PDB entry 1MTJ | X-ray diffraction, 1.70 A resolution | chain A

== Chain A ==
Molecule: Myoglobin
Organism: Physeter catodon
Notes: engineered mutation(s): INITIATOR MET, PHE 46 REPLACED BY VAL AND ASP 122 REPLACED BY ASN (INS(MET 0), F46V, D122N)
UniProtKB: P02185 (MYG_PHYCA); residues 1-153 here = UniProt positions 1-153
Amino-acid sequence (154 residues; each row starts with the number of its first residue; numbering starts at 0):
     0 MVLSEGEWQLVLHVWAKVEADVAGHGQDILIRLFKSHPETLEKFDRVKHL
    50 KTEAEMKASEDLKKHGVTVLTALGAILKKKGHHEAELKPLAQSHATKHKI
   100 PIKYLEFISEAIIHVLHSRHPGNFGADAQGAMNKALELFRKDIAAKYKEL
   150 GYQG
Sequence notes: conflict Val46 (Phe in P02185), Asn122 (Asp in P02185)
Bound ions: heme Fe near His93 (its only coordinating residue here)
Residues lining bound ligands: heme (HEM): Leu32, Thr39, Lys42, Phe43, Arg45, His64, Thr67, Val68, Ala71, Leu72, Leu89, Ser92, His93, His97, Ile99, Tyr103, Leu104, Ile107, Phe138

== In short ==
Ligands of chain A: heme.
Chain A is Myoglobin (Physeter catodon); the structure, Phe46(cd4) orients the distal histidine for hydrogen
bonding to bound ligands in sperm whale myoglobin, was determined by X-ray diffraction together with 1MTI and
1MTK from the same study.
